Entry 9F45 (electron microscopy, 3.74 A resolution); this record covers chains A and F of the 8 polymer chains in the assembly.

[Chain A]
Molecule: Serine/threonine-protein kinase mTOR
Source organism: Homo sapiens
Notes: EC 2.7.11.1
Reference sequence: P42345 (MTOR_HUMAN); residues 1-2549 here = UniProt positions 1-2549
Amino-acid sequence (2549 residues; numbered 1 to 2549; the number before each row is that of its first residue):
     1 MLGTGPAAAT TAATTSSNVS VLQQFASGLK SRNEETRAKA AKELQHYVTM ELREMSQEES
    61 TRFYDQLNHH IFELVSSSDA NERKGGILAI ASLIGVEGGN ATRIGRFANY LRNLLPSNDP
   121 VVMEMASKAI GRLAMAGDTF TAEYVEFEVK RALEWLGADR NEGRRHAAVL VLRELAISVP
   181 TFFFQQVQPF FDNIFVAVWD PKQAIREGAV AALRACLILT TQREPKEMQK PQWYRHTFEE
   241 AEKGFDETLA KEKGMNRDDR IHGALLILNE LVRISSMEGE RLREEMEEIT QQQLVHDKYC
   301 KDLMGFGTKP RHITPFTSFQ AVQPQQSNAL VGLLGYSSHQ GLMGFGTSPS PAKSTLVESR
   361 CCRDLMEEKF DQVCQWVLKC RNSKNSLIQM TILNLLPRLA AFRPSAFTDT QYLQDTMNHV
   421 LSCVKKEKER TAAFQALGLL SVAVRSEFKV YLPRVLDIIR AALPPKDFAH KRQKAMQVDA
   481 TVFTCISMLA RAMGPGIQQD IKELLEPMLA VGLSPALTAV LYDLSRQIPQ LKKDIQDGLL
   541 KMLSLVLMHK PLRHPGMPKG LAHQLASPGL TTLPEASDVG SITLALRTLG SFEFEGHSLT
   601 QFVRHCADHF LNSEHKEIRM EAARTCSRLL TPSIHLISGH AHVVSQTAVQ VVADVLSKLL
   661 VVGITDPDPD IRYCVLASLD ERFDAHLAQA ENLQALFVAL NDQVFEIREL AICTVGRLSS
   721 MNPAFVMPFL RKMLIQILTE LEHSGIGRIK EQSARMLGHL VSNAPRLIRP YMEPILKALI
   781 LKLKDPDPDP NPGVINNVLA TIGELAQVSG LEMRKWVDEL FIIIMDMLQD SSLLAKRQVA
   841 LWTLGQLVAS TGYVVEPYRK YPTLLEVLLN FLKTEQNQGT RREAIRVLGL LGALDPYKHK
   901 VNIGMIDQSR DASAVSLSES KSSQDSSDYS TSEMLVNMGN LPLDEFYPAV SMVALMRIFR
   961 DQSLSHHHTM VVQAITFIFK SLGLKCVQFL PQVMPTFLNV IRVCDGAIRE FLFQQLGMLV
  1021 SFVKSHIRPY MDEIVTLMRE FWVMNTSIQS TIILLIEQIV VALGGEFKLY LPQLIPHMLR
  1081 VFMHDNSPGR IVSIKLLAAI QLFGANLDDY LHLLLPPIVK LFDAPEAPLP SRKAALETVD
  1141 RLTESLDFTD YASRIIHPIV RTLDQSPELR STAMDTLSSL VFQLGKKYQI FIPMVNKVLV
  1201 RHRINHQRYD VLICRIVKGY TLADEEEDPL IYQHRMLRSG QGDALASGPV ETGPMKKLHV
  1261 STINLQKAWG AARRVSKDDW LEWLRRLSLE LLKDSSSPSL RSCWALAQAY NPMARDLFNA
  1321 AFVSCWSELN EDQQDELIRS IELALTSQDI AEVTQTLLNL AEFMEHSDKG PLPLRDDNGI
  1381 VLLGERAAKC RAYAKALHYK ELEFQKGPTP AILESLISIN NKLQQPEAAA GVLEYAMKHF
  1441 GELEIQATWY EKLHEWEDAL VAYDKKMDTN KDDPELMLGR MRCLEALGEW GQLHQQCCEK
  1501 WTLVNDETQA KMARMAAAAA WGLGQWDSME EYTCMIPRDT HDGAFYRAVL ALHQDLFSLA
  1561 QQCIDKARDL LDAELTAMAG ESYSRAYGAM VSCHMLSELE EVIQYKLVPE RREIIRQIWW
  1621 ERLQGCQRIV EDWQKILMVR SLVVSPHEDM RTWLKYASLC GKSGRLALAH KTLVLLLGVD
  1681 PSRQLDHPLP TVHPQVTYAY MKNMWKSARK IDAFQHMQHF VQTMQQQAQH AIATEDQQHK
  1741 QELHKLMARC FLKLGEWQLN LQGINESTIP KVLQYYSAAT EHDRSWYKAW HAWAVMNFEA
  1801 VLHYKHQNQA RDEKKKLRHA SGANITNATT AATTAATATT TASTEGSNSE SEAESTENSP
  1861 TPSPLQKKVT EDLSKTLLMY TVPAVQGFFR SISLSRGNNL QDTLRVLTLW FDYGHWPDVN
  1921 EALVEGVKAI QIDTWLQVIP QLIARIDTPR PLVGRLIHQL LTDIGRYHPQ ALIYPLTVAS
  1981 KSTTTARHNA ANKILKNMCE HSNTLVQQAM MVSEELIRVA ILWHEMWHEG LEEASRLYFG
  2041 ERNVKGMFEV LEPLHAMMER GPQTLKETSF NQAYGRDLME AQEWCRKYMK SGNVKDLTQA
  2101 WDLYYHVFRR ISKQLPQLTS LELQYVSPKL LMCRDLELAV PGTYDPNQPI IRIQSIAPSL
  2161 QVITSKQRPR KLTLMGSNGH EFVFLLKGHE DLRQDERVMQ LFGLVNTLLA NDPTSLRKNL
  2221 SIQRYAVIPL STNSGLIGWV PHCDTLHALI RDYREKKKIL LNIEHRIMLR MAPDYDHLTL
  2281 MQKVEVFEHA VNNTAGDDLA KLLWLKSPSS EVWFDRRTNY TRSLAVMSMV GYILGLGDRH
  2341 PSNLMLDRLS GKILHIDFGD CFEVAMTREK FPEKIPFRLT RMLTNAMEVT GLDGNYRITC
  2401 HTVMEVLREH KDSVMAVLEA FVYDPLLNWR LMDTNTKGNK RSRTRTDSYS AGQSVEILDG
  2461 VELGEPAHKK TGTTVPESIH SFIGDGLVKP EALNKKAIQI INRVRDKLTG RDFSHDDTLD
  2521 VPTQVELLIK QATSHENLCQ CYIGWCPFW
Disordered / not traced: 1-16, 31-36, 54-59, 75-81, 157-161, 224-232, 247-257, 290-303, 318-355, 381-385, 405-409, 467-477, 492-496, 550-577, 596-598, 634-643, 787-790, 904-932, 1223-1260, 1815-1866, 2437-2491
Swiss-Prot annotation at these positions:
  - region: Val2162 to Arg2168 (G-loop), Lys2258 to Gly2296 (Interaction with MLST8), Gly2335 to Asn2343 (Catalytic loop), His2355 to Thr2380 (Activation loop)
  - binding site (1D-myo-inositol hexakisphosphate): Lys1662, Lys1702, Arg1749
  - binding site (ATP): Ser2165, Gln2167, Leu2185, Lys2187, Glu2190, Tyr2225, Gly2238, Trp2239, Val2240, Thr2245, Met2345, Ile2356
  - binding site (Mg(2+)): Asn2343, Asp2357
  - modified residue: Met1 (N-acetylmethionine), Ser567 (Phosphoserine), Thr1162 (Phosphothreonine), Lys1218 (N6-acetyllysine), Ser1261 (Phosphoserine), Ser2159 (Phosphoserine), Thr2164 (Phosphothreonine), Thr2173 (Phosphothreonine), Thr2446 (Phosphothreonine), Ser2448 (Phosphoserine), Ser2478 (Phosphoserine), Ser2481 (Phosphoserine)
  - cross-link: Lys2066 (Glycyl lysine isopeptide (Lys-Gly) (interchain with G-Cter in ubiquitin))
  - natural variant: Ala8 (A8S: In a lung large cell carcinoma sample), Met135 (M135T: In a metastatic melanoma sample), Arg624 (R624H: In FCORD2; uncertain significance), Asp1376 (D1376E: Found in a patient with focal epilepsy; uncertain significance), Tyr1450 (Y1450D: In FCORD2), Trp1456 (W1456G: In FCORD2), Ala1459 (A1459D: In FCORD2; A1459S: In FCORD2; uncertain significance), Leu1460 (L1460P: In FCORD2), Cys1483 (C1483R: In FCORD2), Trp1490 (W1490R: In SKS), Met1595 (M1595I: In SKS), Arg1709 (R1709H: In FCORD2; uncertain significance), 13 further natural variant entries in UniProt
  - mutagenesis: Lys2066 (K2066R: Complete loss ubiquitination by the SCF(FBXO22) complex), Ser2159 (S2159A: Reduces mTORC1-associated S-2481 autophosphorylation; when associated with A-2164. Reduced activity of the mTORC1 complex; S2159D: Mimics phosphorylation ...), Thr2164 (T2164A: Reduces mTORC1-associated S-2481 autophosphorylation; when associated with A-2159; T2164E: Stronger phosphorylation of RPS6KB1; when associated with D-2159), Thr2173 (T2173A: Increased mTOR kinase activity), His2340 (H2340A: Barely detectable kinase activity), Asp2357 (D2357E: Kinase-dead mutant, loss of interaction with TM4SF5 and loss of lysosome membrane localization; when associated with I-2364), Val2364 (V2364I: Kinase-dead mutant, loss of interaction with TM4SF5 and loss of lysosome membrane localization; when associated with E-2357)
Residues lining bound ligands: inositol hexakisphosphate (IHP): Arg1628, Lys1655, Ser1658, Lys1662, Tyr1698, Lys1702, Lys1706, Lys1745, Arg1749, Lys1753, Trp1786, Lys1788

[Chain F]
Molecule: Regulatory-associated protein of mTOR
Source organism: Homo sapiens
Reference sequence: Q8N122 (RPTOR_HUMAN); numbering as in UniProt (aligned over 1-1335)
Amino-acid sequence (1363 residues; numbered -27 to 1335; the number before each row is that of its first residue; numbers below 1 keep their minus sign (His-27 is residue -27)):
   -27 HHHHHHHHHH EQKLISEEDL DYKDDDDKME SEMLQSPLLG LGEEDEADLT DWNLPLAFMK
    33 KRHCEKIEGS KSLAQSWRMK DRMKTVSVAL VLCLNVGVDP PDVVKTTPCA RLECWIDPLS
    93 MGPQKALETI GANLQKQYEN WQPRARYKQS LDPTVDEVKK LCTSLRRNAK EERVLFHYNG
   153 HGVPRPTVNG EVWVFNKNYT QYIPLSIYDL QTWMGSPSIF VYDCSNAGLI VKSFKQFALQ
   213 REQELEVAAI NPNHPLAQMP LPPSMKNCIQ LAACEATELL PMIPDLPADL FTSCLTTPIK
   273 IALRWFCMQK CVSLVPGVTL DLIEKIPGRL NDRRTPLGEL NWIFTAITDT IAWNVLPRDL
   333 FQKLFRQDLL VASLFRNFLL AERIMRSYNC TPVSSPRLPP TYMHAMWQAW DLAVDICLSQ
   393 LPTIIEEGTA FRHSPFFAEQ LTAFQVWLTM GVENRNPPEQ LPIVLQVLLS QVHRLRALDL
   453 LGRFLDLGPW AVSLALSVGI FPYVLKLLQS SARELRPLLV FIWAKILAVD SSCQADLVKD
   513 NGHKYFLSVL ADPYMPAEHR TMTAFILAVI VNSYHTGQEA CLQGNLIAIC LEQLNDPHPL
   573 LRQWVAICLG RIWQNFDSAR WCGVRDSAHE KLYSLLSDPI PEVRCAAVFA LGTFVGNSAE
   633 RTDHSTTIDH NVAMMLAQLV SDGSPMVRKE LVVALSHLVV QYESNFCTVA LQFIEEEKNY
   693 ALPSPATTEG GSLTPVRDSP CTPRLRSVSS YGNIRAVATA RSLNKSLQNL SLTEESGGAV
   753 AFSPGNLSTS SSASSTLGSP ENEEHILSFE TIDKMRRASS YSSLNSLIGV SFNSVYTQIW
   813 RVLLHLAADP YPEVSDVAMK VLNSIAYKAT VNARPQRVLD TSSLTQSAPA SPTNKGVHIH
   873 QAGGSPPASS TSSSSLTNDV AKQPVSRDLP SGRPGTTGPA GAQYTPHSHQ FPRTRKMFDK
   933 GPEQTADDAD DAAGHKSFIS ATVQTGFCDW SARYFAQPVM KIPEEHDLES QIRKEREWRF
   993 LRNSRVRRQA QQVIQKGITR LDDQIFLNRN PGVPSVVKFH PFTPCIAVAD KDSICFWDWE
  1053 KGEKLDYFHN GNPRYTRVTA MEYLNGQDCS LLLTATDDGA IRVWKNFADL EKNPEMVTAW
  1113 QGLSDMLPTT RGAGMVVDWE QETGLLMSSG DVRIVRIWDT DREMKVQDIP TGADSCVTSL
  1173 SCDSHRSLIV AGLGDGSIRV YDRRMALSEC RVMTYREHTA WVVKASLQKR PDGHIVSVSV
  1233 NGDVRIFDPR MPESVNVLQI VKGLTALDIH PQADLIACGS VNQFTAIYNS SGELINNIKY
  1293 YDGFMGQRVG AISCLAFHPH WPHLAVGSND YYISVYSVEK RVR
Disordered / not traced: -27 to 17, 220-235, 687-805, 841-949, 1117-1124, 1293-1302, 1332-1335
Differences from the reference sequence: expression tag (-27 to 0)
Swiss-Prot annotation at these positions:
  - modified residue: Ser44 (Phosphoserine), Ser122 (Phosphoserine), Ser696 (Phosphoserine), Thr706 (Phosphothreonine), Ser719 (Phosphoserine), Ser721 (Phosphoserine), Ser722 (Phosphoserine), Ser738 (Phosphoserine), Ser791 (Phosphoserine), Ser792 (Phosphoserine), Ser836 (Phosphoserine), Ser855 (Phosphoserine), Ser859 (Phosphoserine), Ser863 (Phosphoserine), Thr865 (Phosphothreonine), Ser877 (Phosphoserine), Ser982 (Phosphoserine), Lys1097 (N6-acetyllysine)
  - glycosylation: Thr700 (O-linked (GlcNAc) threonine)
  - cross-link (Glycyl lysine isopeptide (Lys-Gly)): Lys932 (interchain with G-Cter in ubiquitin), Lys948 (interchain with G-Cter in ubiquitin)
  - mutagenesis: Asn557 to Glu564 (In alpha24 mutant; abolished interaction with GTP-bound RRAGA and recruitment to lysosomes), Ala560 (A560F: In alphax3 mutant; abolished interaction with GTP-bound RRAGA and recruitment to lysosomes; when associated with E-597 and A-635), Cys594 to Asp598 (In alpha26 mutant; abolished interaction with GTP-bound RRAGA and recruitment to lysosomes), Arg597 (R597E: In alphax3 mutant; abolished interaction with GTP-bound RRAGA and recruitment to lysosomes; when associated with F-560 and A-635), Thr634 to His636 (In alpha29 mutant; abolished interaction with GTP-bound RRAGA and recruitment to lysosomes), Asp635 (D635A: In alphax3 mutant; abolished interaction with GTP-bound RRAGA and recruitment to lysosomes; when associated with F-560 and E-597), Thr699 (T699A: Does not affect O-GlcNAcylation in response to glucose sufficiency), Thr700 (T700A: Abolished O-GlcNAcylation in response to glucose sufficiency, leading to decreased mTORC1 activation), Ser722 (S722A: Abolishes AMPK-mediated phosphorylation; when associated with A-792. Increased O-GlcNAcylation; when associated with A-792), Lys737 (K737R: Does not affect ubiquitination), Ser791 (S791A/D: Abolished phosphorylation after forskolin treatment), Ser792 (S792A: Abolishes AMPK-mediated phosphorylation; when associated with A-722. Increased O-GlcNAcylation; when associated with A-722. Does not affect phosphorylation after forskolin treatment), 10 further mutagenesis entries in UniProt

[Chain A / chain F interface]
Pairs across the interface (43):
  Thr600(A) - Lys986(F)
  Val644(A) - Asp979(F)  hydrogen bond (backbone-side chain)
  Ser645(A) - Asp979(F)  hydrogen bond
  Ser645(A) - Glu981(F)  hydrogen bond
  Gln646(A) - Val424(F)
  Gln646(A) - Lys973(F)  hydrogen bond
  Ala648(A) - Glu981(F)
  Gln650(A) - Glu425(F)  hydrogen bond
  Ala685(A) - Met422(F)
  Ala688(A) - Val418(F)
  Gln689(A) - Val418(F)
  Gln689(A) - Trp419(F)
  Gln689(A) - Met422(F)
  Gln689(A) - Gly423(F)
  Gln689(A) - Arg427(F)  hydrogen bond
  Glu691(A) - Arg427(F)  salt bridge
  Glu691(A) - Asn428(F)
  Met721(A) - Val418(F)
  Asn722(A) - Ala415(F)
  Ala724(A) - Glu411(F)
  Ala724(A) - Gln412(F)
  Ala724(A) - Ala415(F)  hydrophobic
  Phe725(A) - Ala415(F)  hydrophobic
  Phe725(A) - Glu431(F)
  Phe725(A) - Gln432(F)
  Met727(A) - Leu384(F)  hydrophobic
  Met727(A) - Glu411(F)
  Pro728(A) - Gln380(F)
  Pro728(A) - Ala381(F)
  Pro728(A) - Leu384(F)
  Arg731(A) - Phe278(F)
  Arg731(A) - Cys283(F)
  Arg731(A) - Asp383(F)
  Arg731(A) - Leu384(F)
  Lys732(A) - Gln380(F)
  Ile735(A) - Lys282(F)
  Ile735(A) - Leu286(F)  hydrophobic
  Leu738(A) - Leu286(F)  hydrophobic
  Thr739(A) - Lys282(F)  hydrogen bond
  Tyr771(A) - Leu384(F)
  Tyr771(A) - Asp387(F)  hydrogen bond
  Pro774(A) - Ser285(F)
  Pro774(A) - Leu286(F)
Also at the interface, not in a pair above, chain A (28 interface residues in all): His686, Ala690, Pro723, Phe729, Leu767
Also at the interface, not in a pair above, chain F (29 interface residues in all): Thr414, Ser982

[In short]
Chain A and chain F form an interface of 28 and 29 residues respectively, with 8 hydrogen bonds and 1 salt
bridge. Polar pairs include Glu691(A)-Arg427(F), Val644(A)-Asp979(F) and Ser645(A)-Asp979(F). Ligands of chain
A: inositol hexakisphosphate.
Chain A is Serine/threonine-protein kinase mTOR and chain F is Regulatory-associated protein of mTOR, both
from Homo sapiens; the structure, cryo-EM structure of human LST2 bound to human mTOR complex 1, was
determined by electron microscopy (same publication as 9F42, 9F43 and 9F44).
